PDB entry 8FA0 | X-ray diffraction, 2.09 A resolution | chain A

# Chain A
Name: HIV-1 gp120 core
From: Homo sapiens
Reference sequence: A0A0M3KKW8 (A0A0M3KKW8_HUMAN); the author numbering skips numbers that UniProt does not, so the offset changes along the chain: 44-122 = UniProt 1-79; 196-301 = UniProt 80-185; 318-355 = UniProt 186-223; 357-396 = UniProt 224-263; 1 more segments
Sequence (353 residues; each row starts with the number of its first residue; note: 96 numbers in that range are skipped by the numbering (no residue carries them; nothing is unmodelled there)):
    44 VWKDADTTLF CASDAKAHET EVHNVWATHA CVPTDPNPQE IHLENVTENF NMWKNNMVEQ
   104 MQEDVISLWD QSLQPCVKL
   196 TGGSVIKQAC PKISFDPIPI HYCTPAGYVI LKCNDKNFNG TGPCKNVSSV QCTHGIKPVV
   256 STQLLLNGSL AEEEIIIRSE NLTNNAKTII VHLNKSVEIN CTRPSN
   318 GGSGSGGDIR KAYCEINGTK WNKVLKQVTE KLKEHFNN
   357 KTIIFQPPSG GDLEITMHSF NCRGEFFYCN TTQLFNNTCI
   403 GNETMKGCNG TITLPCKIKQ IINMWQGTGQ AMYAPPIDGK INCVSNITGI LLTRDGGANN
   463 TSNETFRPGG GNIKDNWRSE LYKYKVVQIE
Not modelled in the structure: 196-198, 318-323, 403-410
Sequence notes: engineered mutation Ser375 (His242 in A0A0M3KKW8)
Cystine bridges: Cys54-Cys74, Cys119-Cys205, Cys218-Cys247, Cys228-Cys239, Cys296-Cys331, Cys378-Cys445, Cys385-Cys418
Covalent attachments: N-acetylglucosamine (NAG) linked to Asn234, Asn241, Asn262, Asn276, Asn289, Asn295, Asn334, Asn386
Residues lining bound ligands:
  - nbd-14208 (XKR; N-{(1S)-2-amino-1-[4,5-bis(hydroxymethyl)-1,3-thiazol-2-yl]ethyl}-5-(4-chloro-3,5-difluorophenyl)-1H-pyrrole-2-carboxamide), molecule 1: Val120, Leu122, Val200, Asn425, Met426, Gly431, Gln432, Ala433, Met434
  - nbd-14208 (XKR), molecule 2: Val255, Ser256, Thr257, Asp368, Glu370, Ser375, Phe376, Asn377, Phe382, Tyr384, Ile424, Asn425, Met426, Trp427, Gly473, Ile475
What the authors report for this chain:
  - binding site for nbd-14208: Thr257, Asp368, Glu370, Asn425, Trp427

# In short
Ligands of chain A: nbd-14208. N-acetylglucosamine is covalently linked to Asn234, Asn241, Asn262, Asn276,
Asn289 and Asn295 and 2 more. From the paper: a binding site for nbd-14208 at Thr257, Asp368 and Glu370 among
others.
Chain A is HIV-1 gp120 core (Homo sapiens); the structure, Crystal structure of clade A/E 93TH057 HIV-1 gp120
core in complex with NBD-14208, an HIV-1 gp120 ..., was determined by X-ray diffraction together with 8F9Z
from the same study.
